2OXQ - chains C and D of the 4 polymer chains in the assembly; structure by X-ray diffraction, 2.90 A resolution.

Chain C (and D):
Name: STIP1 homology and U-Box containing protein 1
Source organism: Danio rerio
Notes: fragment: U-box domain; chain D of this document is another copy of the same molecule, construct and numbering; everything in this record applies to it too
UniProt: Q7ZTZ6 (Q7ZTZ6_BRARE); numbering as in UniProt (aligned over 207-278)
Chain sequence (80 residues; numbered 199 to 278; the number before each row is that of its first residue):
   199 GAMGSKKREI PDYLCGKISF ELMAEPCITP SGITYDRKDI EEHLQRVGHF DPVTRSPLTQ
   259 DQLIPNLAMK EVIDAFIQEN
Not modelled in the structure: 199-206
Differences from the reference sequence: expression tag (199-206)

Interface between chain C and chain D:
Residue-residue contacts - 32 pairs, chain C then chain D:
  Tyr-211(C) with Glu-269(D); Val-270(D), hydrophobic; Ala-273(D)
  Ile-226(C) with Ile-226(D), hydrophobic; Pro-263(D); Asn-264(D)
  Thr-227(C) with Ile-262(D)
  Pro-228(C) with Ile-262(D), hydrophobic
  Ser-229(C) with Leu-265(D)
  Gly-230(C) with Ile-262(D); Pro-263(D); Leu-265(D)
  Thr-232(C) with Ala-266(D)
  Ile-262(C) with Thr-227(D); Pro-228(D), hydrophobic; Gly-230(D); Ile-262(D), hydrophobic
  Pro-263(C) with Ile-226(D); Gly-230(D)
  Asn-264(C) with Ile-226(D); Asn-264(D), hydrogen bond
  Leu-265(C) with Gly-230(D)
  Ala-266(C) with Thr-232(D); Met-267(D), hydrophobic
  Met-267(C) with Ala-266(D), hydrophobic; Met-267(D), hydrophobic; Val-270(D), hydrophobic
  Glu-269(C) with Tyr-211(D)
  Val-270(C) with Tyr-211(D), hydrophobic; Met-267(D), hydrophobic; Val-270(D), hydrophobic
  Ala-273(C) with Tyr-211(D)
Also at the interface, not in a pair above, chain D (16 interface residues in all): Ser-229

In short:
The chain C/chain D interface involves 16 residues from each chain, with 1 hydrogen bond. Its one
hydrogen-bonded contact is Asn-264(C)/Asn-264(D).
Chain C and chain D are both STIP1 homology and U-Box containing protein 1 (Danio rerio); the structure,
Structure of the UbcH5 :CHIP U-box complex, was determined by X-ray diffraction.
